Entry 8ULT (electron microscopy, 3.80 A resolution); this record covers chains E and F of the 12 polymer chains in the assembly.

Chain E:
Molecule: Envelope glycoprotein gp120
From: Human immunodeficiency virus 1
UniProtKB: Q2N0S6 (Q2N0S6_9HIV1); the construct lacks a stretch of the UniProt sequence and is renumbered around it, so the offset changes along the chain: 33-138 = UniProt 32-137; 147-185 = UniProt 138-176; 188-306 = UniProt 187-305; 309-321 = UniProt 306-318; 2 more segments
Sequence (479 residues; each row starts with the number of its first residue; note: 13 numbers in that range are skipped by the numbering (no residue carries them; nothing is unmodelled there); a row labelled like 185A-185J holds insertion residues (185A, then the next letters in order)):
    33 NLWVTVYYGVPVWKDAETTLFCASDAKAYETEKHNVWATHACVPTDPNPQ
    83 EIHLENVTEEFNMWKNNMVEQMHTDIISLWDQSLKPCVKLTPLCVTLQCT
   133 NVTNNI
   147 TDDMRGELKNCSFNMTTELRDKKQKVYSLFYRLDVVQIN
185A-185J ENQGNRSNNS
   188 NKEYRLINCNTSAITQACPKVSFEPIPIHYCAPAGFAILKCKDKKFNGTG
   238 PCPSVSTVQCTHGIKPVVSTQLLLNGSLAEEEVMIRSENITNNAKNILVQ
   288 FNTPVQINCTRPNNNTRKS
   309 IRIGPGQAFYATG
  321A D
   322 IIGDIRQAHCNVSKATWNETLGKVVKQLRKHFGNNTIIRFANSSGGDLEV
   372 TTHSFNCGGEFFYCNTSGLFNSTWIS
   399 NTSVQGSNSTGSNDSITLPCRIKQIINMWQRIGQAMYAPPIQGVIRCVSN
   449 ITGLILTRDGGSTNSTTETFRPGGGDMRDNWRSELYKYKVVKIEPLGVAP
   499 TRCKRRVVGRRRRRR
Unresolved in the structure: 58-64, 185A-185J, 399-410, 505-513
Disulfides: Cys54-Cys74, Cys119-Cys205, Cys126-Cys196, Cys131-Cys157, Cys218-Cys247, Cys228-Cys239, Cys296-Cys331, Cys378-Cys445, Cys385-Cys418
Glycans and other covalent adducts: N-acetylglucosamine (NAG) linked to Asn88, Asn133, Asn156, Asn160, Asn197, Asn234, Asn262, Asn276, Asn295, Asn301, Asn332, Asn339, Asn363, Asn386, Asn392, Asn448
Sequence notes: conflict Asn332 (Thr330 in Q2N0S6), Cys501 (Ala498 in Q2N0S6); expression tag (505-513)

Chain F:
Molecule: Envelope glycoprotein gp41
From: Human immunodeficiency virus 1
UniProtKB: Q2N0S5 (Q2N0S5_9HIV1); residues 512-664 here correspond to UniProt positions 509-661 (UniProt number = residue number - 3)
Sequence (153 residues; each row starts with the number of its first residue):
   512 AVGIGAVFLGFLGAAGSTMGAASMTLTVQARNLLSGIVQQQSNLLRAPEA
   562 QQHLLKLTVWGIKQLQARVLAVERYLRDQQLLGIWGCSGKLICCTNVPWN
   612 SSWSNRNLSEIWDNMTWLQWDKEISNYTQIIYGLLEESQNQQEKNEQDLL
   662 ALD
Unresolved in the structure: 512-518, 547-565, 664
Disulfides: Cys598-Cys604
Sequence notes: engineered mutation Pro559 (Ile556 in Q2N0S5), Cys605 (Thr602 in Q2N0S5)

Interface between chain E and chain F:
Disulfides between the chains: Cys501(E)-Cys605(F)
Residue-residue contacts - 103 pairs, chain E then chain F:
  Leu34(E) - Trp610(F)
  Leu34(E) - Leu619(F)  hydrophobic
  Trp35(E) - Asn607(F)
  Trp35(E) - Val608(F)
  Trp35(E) - Pro609(F)
  Val36(E) - Thr606(F)
  Val36(E) - Val608(F)  hydrophobic
  Val36(E) - Trp610(F)  hydrophobic
  Val36(E) - Leu646(F)  hydrophobic
  Thr37(E) - Cys604(F)
  Thr37(E) - Cys605(F)
  Val38(E) - Trp596(F)  hydrophobic
  Val38(E) - Cys598(F)  hydrophobic
  Val38(E) - Leu602(F)
  Val38(E) - Ile603(F)
  Val38(E) - Cys604(F)  hydrogen bond (backbone-backbone)
  Tyr39(E) - Ser534(F)
  Tyr39(E) - Leu537(F)  hydrophobic
  Tyr39(E) - Leu602(F)
  Tyr39(E) - Ile603(F)
  Tyr39(E) - Trp623(F)
  Tyr39(E) - Trp628(F)  hydrophobic
  Tyr40(E) - Leu537(F)
  Tyr40(E) - Leu544(F)
  Tyr40(E) - Tyr586(F)
  Tyr40(E) - Gln590(F)
  Tyr40(E) - Leu593(F)  hydrophobic
  Tyr40(E) - Leu602(F)  hydrogen bond (backbone-backbone)
  Gly41(E) - Leu537(F)
  Gly41(E) - Gln540(F)
  Val42(E) - Leu537(F)
  Val42(E) - Trp628(F)
  Pro43(E) - Ala525(F)
  Pro43(E) - Ala526(F)  hydrophobic
  Pro43(E) - Trp628(F)
  Pro43(E) - Leu629(F)
  Val44(E) - Trp628(F)  hydrophobic
  Val44(E) - Asp632(F)
  Trp45(E) - Leu523(F)  hydrophobic
  Trp45(E) - Ala526(F)  hydrophobic
  Lys46(E) - Asp632(F)  salt bridge
  Thr50(E) - Leu581(F)
  Thr51(E) - Lys574(F)
  Thr51(E) - Ala578(F)
  Leu52(E) - Lys574(F)
  Phe53(E) - Gln575(F)
  Phe53(E) - Ala578(F)  hydrophobic
  Cys54(E) - Trp571(F)  hydrophobic
  Ala70(E) - Trp571(F)
  Val75(E) - Gln575(F)
  Ile84(E) - Leu520(F)
  Ile84(E) - Gly521(F)
  Ile84(E) - Phe522(F)
  Leu86(E) - Leu523(F)
  Leu86(E) - Ala526(F)  hydrophobic
  Glu87(E) - Gly527(F)
  Asn88(E) - Gly527(F)
  Val89(E) - Gly527(F)
  Gln103(E) - Lys574(F)  hydrogen bond
  Asp107(E) - Trp571(F)
  Asp107(E) - Lys574(F)  salt bridge
  Ser110(E) - Val570(F)
  Leu111(E) - Val570(F)  hydrophobic
  Leu111(E) - Trp571(F)
  Gln114(E) - Thr569(F)
  Gln114(E) - Val570(F)
  Tyr217(E) - Trp571(F)  hydrophobic
  Pro220(E) - Ala578(F)
  Ala221(E) - Leu544(F)
  Ala221(E) - Leu545(F)
  Ala221(E) - Ser546(F)
  Ala221(E) - Ala582(F)
  Gly222(E) - Asn543(F)
  Gly222(E) - Leu544(F)
  Phe223(E) - Leu581(F)  hydrophobic
  Thr244(E) - Phe522(F)
  Lys490(E) - Arg585(F)
  Ile491(E) - Phe522(F)  hydrophobic
  Ile491(E) - Leu523(F)  hydrophobic
  Ile491(E) - Leu544(F)  hydrophobic
  Glu492(E) - Asp632(F)
  Pro493(E) - Leu544(F)  hydrophobic
  Pro493(E) - Asp589(F)
  Leu494(E) - Asp589(F)
  Leu494(E) - Leu593(F)  hydrophobic
  Leu494(E) - Tyr643(F)
  Gly495(E) - Trp628(F)
  Val496(E) - Trp631(F)  hydrogen bond (backbone-side chain)
  Ala497(E) - Trp623(F)  hydrophobic
  Ala497(E) - Trp631(F)
  Pro498(E) - Trp610(F)  hydrophobic
  Pro498(E) - Leu619(F)
  Pro498(E) - Trp623(F)  hydrogen bond (backbone-side chain)
  Pro498(E) - Trp631(F)
  Thr499(E) - Trp623(F)
  Cys501(E) - Cys605(F)  disulfide
  Lys502(E) - Cys605(F)  hydrogen bond (backbone-side chain)
  Lys502(E) - Thr606(F)
  Lys502(E) - Asn607(F)
  Arg503(E) - Trp596(F)  hydrogen bond (side chain-backbone)
  Arg503(E) - Cys605(F)  hydrogen bond (side chain-backbone)
  Arg503(E) - Thr606(F)  hydrogen bond
  Arg503(E) - Asn607(F)  hydrogen bond (backbone-side chain)
Also at the interface, not in a pair above, chain E (53 interface residues in all): Ala73, His85, Ile215, Ala224
Also at the interface, not in a pair above, chain F (55 interface residues in all): Gly524, Ser528, Ala533, Ala541, Gln577, Gly597, Ile622, Ile635, Ile642

Summary:
53 residues of chain E face 55 of chain F across their interface, with 1 disulfide bond, 10 hydrogen bonds and
2 salt bridges. Polar pairs include Lys46(E)-Asp632(F), Asp107(E)-Lys574(F) and Gln103(E)-Lys574(F).
Here chain E is Envelope glycoprotein gp120 and chain F is Envelope glycoprotein gp41, both from Human
immunodeficiency virus 1. Entry 8ULT (Cryo-EM structure of the BG505 SOSIPv2 in complex with bNAb 04_A06 Fabs)
was determined by electron microscopy, deposited together with 9D8V, 8UKI, 8ULR, 8ULS and 8ULU.
